PDB entry 8TQ2 | electron microscopy, 3.80 A resolution | chains D and A of the 4 polymer chains in the assembly

[Chain D]
Molecule: Mediator of RNA polymerase II transcription subunit 13
Organism: Homo sapiens
UniProtKB: Q9UHV7 (MED13_HUMAN); residues 1-2174 here = UniProt positions 1-2174
Chain sequence (2174 residues; numbered 1 to 2174; the number before each row is that of its first residue):
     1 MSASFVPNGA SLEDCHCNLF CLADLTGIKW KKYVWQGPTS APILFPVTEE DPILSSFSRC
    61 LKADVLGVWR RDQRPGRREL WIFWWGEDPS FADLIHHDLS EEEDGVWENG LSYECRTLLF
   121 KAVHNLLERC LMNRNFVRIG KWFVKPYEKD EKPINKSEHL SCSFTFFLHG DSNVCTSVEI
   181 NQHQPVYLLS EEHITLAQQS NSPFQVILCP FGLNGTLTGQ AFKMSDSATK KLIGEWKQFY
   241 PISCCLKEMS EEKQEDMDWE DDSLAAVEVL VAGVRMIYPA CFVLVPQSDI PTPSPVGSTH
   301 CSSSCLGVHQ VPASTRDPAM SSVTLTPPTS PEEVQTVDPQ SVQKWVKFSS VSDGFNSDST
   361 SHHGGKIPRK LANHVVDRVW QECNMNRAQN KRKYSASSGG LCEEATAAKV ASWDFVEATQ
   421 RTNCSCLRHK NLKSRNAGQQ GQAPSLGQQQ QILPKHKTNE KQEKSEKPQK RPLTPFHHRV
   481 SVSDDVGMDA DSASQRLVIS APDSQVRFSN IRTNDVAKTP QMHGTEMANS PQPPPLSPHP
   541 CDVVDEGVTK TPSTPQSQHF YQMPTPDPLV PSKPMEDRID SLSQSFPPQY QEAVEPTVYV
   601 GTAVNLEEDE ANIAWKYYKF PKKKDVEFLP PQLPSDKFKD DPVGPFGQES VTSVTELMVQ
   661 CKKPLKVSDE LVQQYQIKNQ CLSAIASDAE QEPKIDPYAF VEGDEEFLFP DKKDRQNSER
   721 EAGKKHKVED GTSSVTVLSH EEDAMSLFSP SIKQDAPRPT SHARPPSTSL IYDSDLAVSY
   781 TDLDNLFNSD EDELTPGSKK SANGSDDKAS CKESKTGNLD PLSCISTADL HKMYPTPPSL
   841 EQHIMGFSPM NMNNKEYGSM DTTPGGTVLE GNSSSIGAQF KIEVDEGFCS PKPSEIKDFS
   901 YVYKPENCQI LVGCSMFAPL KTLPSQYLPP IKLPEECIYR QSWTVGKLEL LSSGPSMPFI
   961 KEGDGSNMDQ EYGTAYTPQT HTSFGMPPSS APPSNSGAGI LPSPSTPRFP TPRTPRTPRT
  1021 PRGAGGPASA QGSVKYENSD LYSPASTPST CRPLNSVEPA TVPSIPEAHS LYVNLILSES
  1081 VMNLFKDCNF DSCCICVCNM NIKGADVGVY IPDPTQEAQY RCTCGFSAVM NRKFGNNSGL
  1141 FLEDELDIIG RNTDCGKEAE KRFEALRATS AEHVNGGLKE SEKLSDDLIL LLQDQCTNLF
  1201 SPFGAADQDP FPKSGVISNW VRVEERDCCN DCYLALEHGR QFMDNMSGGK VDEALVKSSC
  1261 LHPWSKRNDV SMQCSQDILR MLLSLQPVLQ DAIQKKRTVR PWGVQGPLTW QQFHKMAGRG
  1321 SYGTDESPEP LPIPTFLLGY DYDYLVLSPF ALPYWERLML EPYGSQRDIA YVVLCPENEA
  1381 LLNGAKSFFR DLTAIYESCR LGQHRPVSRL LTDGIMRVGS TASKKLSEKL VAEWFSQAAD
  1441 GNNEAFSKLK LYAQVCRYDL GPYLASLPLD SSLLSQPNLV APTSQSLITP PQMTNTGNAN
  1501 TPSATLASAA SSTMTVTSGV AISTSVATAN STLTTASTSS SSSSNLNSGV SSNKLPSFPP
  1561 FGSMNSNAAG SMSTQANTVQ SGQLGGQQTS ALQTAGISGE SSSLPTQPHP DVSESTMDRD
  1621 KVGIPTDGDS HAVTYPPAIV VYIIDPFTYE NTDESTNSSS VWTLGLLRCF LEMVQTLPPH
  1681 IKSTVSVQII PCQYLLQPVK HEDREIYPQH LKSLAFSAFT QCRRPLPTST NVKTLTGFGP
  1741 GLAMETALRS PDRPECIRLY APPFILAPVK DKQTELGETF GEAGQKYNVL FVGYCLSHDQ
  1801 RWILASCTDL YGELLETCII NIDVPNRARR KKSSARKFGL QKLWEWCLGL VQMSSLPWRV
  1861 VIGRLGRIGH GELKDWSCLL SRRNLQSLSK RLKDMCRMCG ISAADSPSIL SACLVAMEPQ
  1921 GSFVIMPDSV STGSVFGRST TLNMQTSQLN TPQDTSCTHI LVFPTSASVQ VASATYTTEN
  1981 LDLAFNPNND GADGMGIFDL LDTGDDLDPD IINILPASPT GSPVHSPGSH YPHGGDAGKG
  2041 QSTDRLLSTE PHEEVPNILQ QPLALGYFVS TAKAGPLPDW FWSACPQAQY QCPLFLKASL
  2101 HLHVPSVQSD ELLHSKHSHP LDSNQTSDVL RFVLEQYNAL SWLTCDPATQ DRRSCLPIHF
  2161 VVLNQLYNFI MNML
Unresolved in the structure: 1-1615, 1632-2174
Swiss-Prot annotation at these positions:
  - motif: L1188 to L1192 (LXXLL motif 1), L1279 to L1283 (LXXLL motif 2)
  - modified residue (Phosphoserine): S395, S500, S504, S530, S537, S826, S890, S1029
From the paper describing this entry:
  - mutagenesis - M916D/F917D/A918Y: decreased binding to cMED
  - mutagenesis - F847D/S848Y/P849D: unchanged binding to cMED
  - mutagenesis - M916D/F917D/A918Y: abolished binding to RNA Pol II CTD

[Chain A]
Molecule: Cyclin-dependent kinase 8
Organism: Homo sapiens
UniProtKB: P49336 (CDK8_HUMAN); residue numbers follow UniProt; this construct covers 1-464
Chain sequence (464 residues; numbered 1 to 464; the number before each row is that of its first residue):
     1 MDYDFKVKLS SERERVEDLF EYEGCKVGRG TYGHVYKAKR KDGKDDKDYA LKQIEGTGIS
    61 MSACREIALL RELKHPNVIS LQKVFLSHAD RKVWLLFDYA EHDLWHIIKF HRASKANKKP
   121 VQLPRGMVKS LLYQILDGIH YLHANWVLHR DLKPANILVM GEGPERGRVK IADMGFARLF
   181 NSPLKPLADL DPVVVTFWYR APELLLGARH YTKAIDIWAI GCIFAELLTS EPIFHCRQED
   241 IKTSNPYHHD QLDRIFNVMG FPADKDWEDI KKMPEHSTLM KDFRRNTYTN CSLIKYMEKH
   301 KVKPDSKAFH LLQKLLTMDP IKRITSEQAM QDPYFLEDPL PTSDVFAGCQ IPYPKREFLT
   361 EEEPDDKGDK KNQQQQQGNN HTNGTGHPGN QDSSHTQGPP LKKVRVVPPT TTSGGLIMTS
   421 DYQRSNPHAA YPNPGPSTSQ PQSSMGYSAT SQQPPQYSHQ THRY
Unresolved in the structure: 42-47, 113-122, 237-248, 265-272, 281-290, 360-464
From the paper describing this entry:
  - conformationally variable residues (side-chain flip): Y211

[How chain D and chain A interact]
Contacting residue pairs (16; chain D residue first):
  T1616(D) with T342(A); S343(A), hydrogen bond (side chain-backbone)
  M1617(D) with T342(A)
  D1618(D) with L340(A); P341(A)
  R1619(D) with L340(A)
  K1621(D) with Y133(A), hydrogen bond (backbone-side chain)
  V1622(D) with Y133(A); L340(A), hydrophobic
  G1623(D) with Q331(A), hydrogen bond (backbone-side chain)
  I1624(D) with Y133(A)
  P1625(D) with H140(A)
  T1626(D) with H75(A)
  D1627(D) with Y141(A)
  G1628(D) with H75(A)
  D1629(D) with K74(A)
Other interface residues (no listed pair), chain D (14 interface residues in all): S1630
Other interface residues (no listed pair), chain A (16 interface residues in all): P76, D137, M330, F335, L336, D344

[Overview]
The interface between chain D and chain A involves 14 residues on one side and 16 on the other; the contacts
include 3 hydrogen bonds. Polar contacts include T1616(D)-S343(A), K1621(D)-Y133(A) and G1623(D)-Q331(A). The
paper reports that M916D/F917D/A918Y of chain D reduce binding to cMED; conformational variability at Y211(A).
Here chain D is Mediator of RNA polymerase II transcription subunit 13 and chain A is Cyclin-dependent kinase
8, both from Homo sapiens. Entry 8TQ2 (Structure of the kinase lobe of human CDK8 kinase module) was
determined by electron microscopy (same publication as 8TQC, 8TQW and 8TRH).
